1NTO - chains B and D of the 4 polymer chains in the assembly; structure by X-ray diffraction, 1.94 A resolution.

# Chain B (and D)
Name: NAD-dependent alcohol dehydrogenase
Organism: Sulfolobus solfataricus
Notes: EC 1.1.1.1; chain D of this document is another copy of the same molecule, construct and numbering; everything in this record applies to it too
UniProtKB: P39462 (ADH_SULSO); residue numbers follow UniProt; this construct covers 1-347
Amino-acid sequence (347 residues; row label = number of the first residue in the row):
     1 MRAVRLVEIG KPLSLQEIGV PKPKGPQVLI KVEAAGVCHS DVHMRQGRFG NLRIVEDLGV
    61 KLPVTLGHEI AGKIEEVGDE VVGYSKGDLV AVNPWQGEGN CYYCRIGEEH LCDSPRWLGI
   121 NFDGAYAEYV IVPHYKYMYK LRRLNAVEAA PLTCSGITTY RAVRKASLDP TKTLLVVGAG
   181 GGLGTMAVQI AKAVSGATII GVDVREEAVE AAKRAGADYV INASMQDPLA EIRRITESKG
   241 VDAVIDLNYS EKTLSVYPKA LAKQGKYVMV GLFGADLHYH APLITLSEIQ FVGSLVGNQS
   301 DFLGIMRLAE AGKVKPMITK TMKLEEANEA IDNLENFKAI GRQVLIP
Differences from the reference sequence: engineered mutation Tyr-249 (Asn in P39462)
UniProt features mapped onto this chain:
  - binding site (Zn(2+)): Cys-38, His-68, Glu-98, Cys-101, Cys-104, Cys-112, Cys-154
  - modified residue (N6-methyllysine): Lys-11, Lys-213
Bound ions: Zn2+ site 1: Cys-38, His-68, Glu-69, Cys-154; Zn2+ site 2: Glu-98, Cys-101, Cys-104, Cys-112

# How chain B and chain D interact
Contacting residue pairs (25; chain B residue first):
  Lys-24(B) / Glu-80(D)  salt bridge
  Tyr-84(B) / Asn-100(D)  hydrogen bond
  Tyr-84(B) / Arg-105(D)  hydrogen bond
  Glu-98(B) / His-134(D)
  Gly-99(B) / Lys-136(D)
  Asn-100(B) / Tyr-84(D)  hydrogen bond
  Asn-100(B) / Tyr-135(D)
  Asn-100(B) / Lys-136(D)
  Tyr-102(B) / Leu-303(D)  hydrophobic
  Arg-105(B) / Tyr-84(D)  hydrogen bond
  Arg-105(B) / Lys-136(D)  hydrogen bond (side chain-backbone)
  Arg-105(B) / Met-138(D)  hydrogen bond (side chain-backbone)
  Arg-105(B) / Gln-299(D)
  Arg-105(B) / Ser-300(D)
  His-134(B) / Glu-98(D)
  Tyr-135(B) / Asn-100(D)
  Lys-136(B) / Gly-99(D)
  Lys-136(B) / Asn-100(D)
  Lys-136(B) / Arg-105(D)  hydrogen bond (backbone-side chain)
  Met-138(B) / Arg-105(D)  hydrogen bond (backbone-side chain)
  Gln-299(B) / Arg-105(D)
  Ser-300(B) / Arg-105(D)
  Ser-300(B) / Ile-106(D)
  Leu-303(B) / Tyr-102(D)  hydrophobic
  Leu-303(B) / Arg-105(D)
Also at the interface, not in a pair above, chain B (18 interface residues in all): Val-82, Ile-106, Tyr-139, Phe-302
Also at the interface, not in a pair above, chain D (19 interface residues in all): Val-82, Arg-116, Tyr-139, Phe-302

# In short
The interface between chain B and chain D involves 18 residues on one side and 19 on the other; the contacts
include 8 hydrogen bonds and 1 salt bridge. Among the polar pairs are Lys-24(B)/Glu-80(D),
Tyr-84(B)/Asn-100(D) and Tyr-84(B)/Arg-105(D).
Chain B and chain D are both NAD-dependent alcohol dehydrogenase (Sulfolobus solfataricus); the structure,
N249Y mutant of alcohol dehydrogenase from the archaeon sulfolobus solfataricus-monoclinic crystal form, was
determined by X-ray diffraction together with 1NVG from the same study.
